PDB entry 8J78 | electron microscopy, 3.88 A resolution | chains F and J of the 12 polymer chains in the assembly

== Chain F (and J) ==
Name: Methylcrotonoyl-CoA carboxylase beta chain, mitochondrial
From: Homo sapiens
Notes: EC 6.4.1.4; chain J of this document is another copy of the same molecule, construct and numbering; everything in this record applies to it too
UniProtKB: Q9HCC0 (MCCB_HUMAN); residues 1-563 here = UniProt positions 1-563
Amino-acid sequence (563 residues; numbered 1 to 563; the number before each row is that of its first residue):
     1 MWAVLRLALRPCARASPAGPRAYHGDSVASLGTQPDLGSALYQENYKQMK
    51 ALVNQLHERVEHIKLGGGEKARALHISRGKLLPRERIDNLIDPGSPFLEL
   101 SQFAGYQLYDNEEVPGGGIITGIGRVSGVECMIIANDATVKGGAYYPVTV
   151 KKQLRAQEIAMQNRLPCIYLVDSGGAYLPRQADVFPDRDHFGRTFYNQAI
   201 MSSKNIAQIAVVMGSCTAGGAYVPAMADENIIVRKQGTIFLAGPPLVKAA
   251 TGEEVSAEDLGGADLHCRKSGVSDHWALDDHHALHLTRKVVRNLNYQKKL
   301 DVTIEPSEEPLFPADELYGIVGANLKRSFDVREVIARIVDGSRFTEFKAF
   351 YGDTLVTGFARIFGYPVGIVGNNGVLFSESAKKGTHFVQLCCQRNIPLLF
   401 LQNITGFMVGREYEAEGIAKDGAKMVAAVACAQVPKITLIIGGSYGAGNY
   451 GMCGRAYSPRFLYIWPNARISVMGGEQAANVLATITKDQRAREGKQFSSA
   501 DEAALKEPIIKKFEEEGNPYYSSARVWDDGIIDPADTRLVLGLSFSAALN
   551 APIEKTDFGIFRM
Unresolved in the structure: 1-22 (chain J: 1-22, 240-257)
Residues lining bound ligands: BTI (5-(hexahydro-2-oxo-1H-thieno[3,4-d]imidazol-6-yl)pentanal): Leu-246, Ala-249, Ala-250
UniProt features mapped onto this chain:
  - region: Arg-343 to Asn-372 (Acyl-CoA binding)
  - modified residue: Lys-70 (N6-acetyllysine), Lys-141 (N6-succinyllysine), Lys-495 (N6-acetyllysine), Lys-511 (N6-acetyllysine)
  - natural variant: Ser-39 (S39F: In MCC2D), Gly-68 (G68V: In MCC2D; uncertain significance), Glu-99 (E99Q: In MCC2D), Ser-101 (S101F: In MCC2D), Gly-105 (G105R: In MCC2D; uncertain significance), Gly-118 (deletion: In MCC2D), Cys-131 (C131F: In MCC2D), Thr-139 (T139I: In MCC2D), Tyr-146 (Y146N: In MCC2D), Lys-152 (K152T: In MCC2D), Arg-155 (R155Q: In MCC2D; R155W: In MCC2D), Asn-163 (N163D: In MCC2D; uncertain significance), 42 further natural variant entries in UniProt
What the authors report for this chain:
  - catalytic residues: Phe-407, Ala-447 (proposed by the authors, not directly observed)

== Interface between chain F and chain J ==
Residue-residue contacts (27):
  Asp-92(F) with Tyr-23(J)
  Ser-127(F) with Tyr-23(J); His-24(J)
  Gly-128(F) with Tyr-23(J)
  Ser-202(F) with Gln-393(J), hydrogen bond (backbone-side chain)
  Asn-205(F) with Gln-393(J)
  Asp-228(F) with His-386(J); Gln-393(J)
  Glu-229(F) with Arg-394(J), salt bridge
  Arg-268(F) with Phe-350(J); Tyr-351(J)
  Gly-271(F) with Lys-348(J); Tyr-351(J)
  Ser-273(F) with Lys-348(J)
  Asp-274(F) with Lys-348(J), hydrogen bond (backbone-backbone)
  His-275(F) with Glu-346(J)
  His-285(F) with Ser-27(J)
  Arg-288(F) with Tyr-23(J); Asp-26(J), salt bridge
  Lys-289(F) with Val-28(J)
  Arg-292(F) with His-24(J), hydrogen bond (side chain-backbone); Glu-305(J), salt bridge
  Asn-293(F) with Thr-345(J); Arg-394(J)
  Asn-295(F) with Thr-303(J), hydrogen bond; Arg-394(J), hydrogen bond (side chain-backbone); Asn-395(J)
Also at the interface, not in a pair above, chain F (25 interface residues in all): Pro-93, Cys-267, Lys-269, Trp-276, Leu-294, Tyr-296, Gln-297
Also at the interface, not in a pair above, chain J (23 interface residues in all): Gly-25, Val-302, Phe-347, Phe-359, Pro-366, Leu-390, Ile-396

== Overview ==
Chain F and chain J form an interface of 25 and 23 residues respectively; the contacts include 5 hydrogen
bonds and 3 salt bridges. Among the polar pairs are Glu-229(F)/Arg-394(J), Arg-288(F)/Asp-26(J) and
Arg-292(F)/Glu-305(J). Chain F binds compound BTI. From the paper: catalytic residues Phe-407(F) and
Ala-447(F).
Chain F and chain J are both Methylcrotonoyl-CoA carboxylase beta chain, mitochondrial (Homo sapiens); the
structure, Human 3-methylcrotonyl-CoA carboxylase in BCCP-H2 state, was determined by electron microscopy
(same publication as 7YBU, 8J4Z, 8J7D, 8JAK, 8JAW, 8JXL and 3 further entries).
